Entry 8AXK (electron microscopy, 4.05 A resolution (low resolution: residue-level contacts below are approximate; hydrogen-bond / salt-bridge calls are withheld)); this record covers chains A and F of the 85 polymer chains in the assembly.

Chain A:
Name: Surface presentation of antigens protein SpaP
Organism: Shigella flexneri
UniProt: P0A1L3 (SPAP_SHIFL); residues 1-216 here = UniProt positions 1-216
Sequence (216 residues; numbered 1 to 216; the number before each row is that of its first residue):
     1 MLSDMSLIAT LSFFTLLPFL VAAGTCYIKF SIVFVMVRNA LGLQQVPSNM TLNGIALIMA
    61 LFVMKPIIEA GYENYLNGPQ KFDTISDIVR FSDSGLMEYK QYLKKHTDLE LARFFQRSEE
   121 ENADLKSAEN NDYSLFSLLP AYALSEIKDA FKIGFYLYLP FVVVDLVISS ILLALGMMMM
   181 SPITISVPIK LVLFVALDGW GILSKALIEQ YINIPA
Not modelled in the structure: 78-93, 121-130, 215-216

Chain F:
Name: Surface presentation of antigens protein SpaR
Organism: Shigella flexneri
UniProt: P0A1M6 (SPAR_SHIFL); residue numbers follow UniProt; this construct covers 1-256
Sequence (256 residues; numbered 1 to 256; the number before each row is that of its first residue):
     1 MDISSWFESI HVFLILLNGV FFRLAPLFFF LPFLNNGIIS PSIRIPVIFL VASGLITSGK
    61 VDIGSSVFEH VYFLMFKEII VGLLLSFCLS LPFWIFHAVG SIIDNQRGAT LSSSIDPANG
   121 VDTSELAKFF NLFSAVVFLY SGGMVFILES IQLSYNICPL FSQCSFRISN ILTFLTLLAS
   181 QAVILASPVM IVLLLSEVLL GVLSRFAPQM NAFSVSLTIK SLLAIFIIFI CSSTIYFSKV
   241 QFFLGEHKFF TNLFVR
Disulfides: Cys158-Cys164
Curated features (UniProtKB/Swiss-Prot):
  - natural variant: Ile168 (I168V: In plasmid pMYSH6000, plasmid pCP301 and plasmid pINV_F6_M1382)

How chain A and chain F interact:
Pairs across the interface (57):
  Ala22(A) - Ile43(F)
  Ala23(A) - Leu50(F)
  Tyr27(A) - Ile43(F)
  Ile32(A) - Ile38(F)
  Ile32(A) - Ile39(F)
  Val35(A) - Gly37(F)
  Val35(A) - Ile38(F)
  Met36(A) - Ile38(F)
  Glu110(A) - Val145(F)
  Leu111(A) - Met144(F)
  Leu111(A) - Val145(F)
  Phe114(A) - Leu55(F)
  Phe114(A) - Lys60(F)
  Phe114(A) - Leu148(F)
  Phe114(A) - Gln152(F)
  Phe115(A) - Gly54(F)
  Phe115(A) - Leu55(F)
  Phe115(A) - Ser58(F)
  Phe115(A) - Leu148(F)
  Gln116(A) - Lys60(F)
  Arg117(A) - Ser58(F)
  Arg117(A) - Lys60(F)
  Phe136(A) - Ser53(F)
  Leu139(A) - Leu50(F)
  Pro140(A) - Leu50(F)
  Leu144(A) - Val51(F)
  Leu144(A) - Met144(F)
  Ile147(A) - Val47(F)
  Lys148(A) - Leu139(F)
  Lys148(A) - Tyr140(F)
  Phe151(A) - Pro32(F)
  Phe151(A) - Phe33(F)
  Phe151(A) - Leu132(F)
  Phe151(A) - Ala135(F)
  Phe151(A) - Val136(F)
  Phe151(A) - Leu139(F)
  Lys152(A) - Tyr140(F)
  Phe155(A) - Leu132(F)
  Phe155(A) - Phe133(F)
  Phe155(A) - Val136(F)
  Tyr158(A) - Lys128(F)
  Tyr158(A) - Leu132(F)
  Val162(A) - Phe129(F)
  Asp165(A) - Glu125(F)
  Leu173(A) - Arg107(F)
  Leu173(A) - Ala109(F)
  Leu173(A) - Ser221(F)
  Ala174(A) - Ser214(F)
  Ala174(A) - Thr218(F)
  Gly176(A) - Ser214(F)
  Met178(A) - Ser112(F)
  Met178(A) - Phe213(F)
  Met178(A) - Leu217(F)
  Met179(A) - Ser112(F)
  Ser181(A) - Val121(F)
  Pro182(A) - Glu125(F)
  Ile183(A) - Thr123(F)
Interface residues without a listed pair, chain A (40 interface residues in all): Phe19, Ile28, Ser31, Asn39, Leu159, Leu166, Ser169, Met180
Interface residues without a listed pair, chain F (44 interface residues in all): Phe13, Ser42, Pro46, Gly108, Gly120, Leu126, Glu149

Overview:
Chain A and chain F form an interface of 40 and 44 residues respectively.
Chain A is Surface presentation of antigens protein SpaP and chain F is Surface presentation of antigens
protein SpaR, both from Shigella flexneri; the structure, Type 3 secretion system export apparatus core, inner
rod and needle of Shigella flexneri, was determined by electron microscopy (same publication as 8AXL and
8AXN).
